PDB entry 6UTG | electron microscopy, 3.40 A resolution | chains 1 and D of the 35 polymer chains in the assembly

[Chain 1]
Protein: Proteasome subunit beta
Organism: Thermoplasma acidophilum
Notes: EC 3.4.25.1
UniProt: P28061 (PSB_THEAC); residues 1-203 here correspond to UniProt positions 9-211 (UniProt number = residue number + 8)
Chain sequence (203 residues; each row starts with the number of its first residue):
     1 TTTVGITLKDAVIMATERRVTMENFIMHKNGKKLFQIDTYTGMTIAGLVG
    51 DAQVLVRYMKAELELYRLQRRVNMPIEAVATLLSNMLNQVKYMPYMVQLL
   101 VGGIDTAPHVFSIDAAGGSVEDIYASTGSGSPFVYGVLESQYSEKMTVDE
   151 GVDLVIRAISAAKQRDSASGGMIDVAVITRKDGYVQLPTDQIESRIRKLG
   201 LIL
Curated features (UniProtKB/Swiss-Prot):
  - active site: T1 (Nucleophile)

[Chain D]
Protein: Proteasome subunit alpha
Organism: Thermoplasma acidophilum
Notes: EC 3.4.25.1
UniProt: P25156 (PSA_THEAC); numbering as in UniProt (aligned over 7-233)
Chain sequence (227 residues; each row starts with the number of its first residue):
     7 AYDRAITVFSPDGRLFQVEYAREAVKKGSTALGMKFANGVLLISDKKVRS
    57 RLIEQNSIEKIQLIDDYVAAVTSGLVADARVLVDFARISAQQEKVTYGSL
   107 VNIENLVKRVADQMQQYTQYGGVRPYGVSLIFAGIDQIGPRLFDCDPAGT
   157 INEYKATAIGSGKDAVVSFLEREYKENLPEKEAVTLGIKALKSSLEEGEE
   207 LKAPEIASITVGNKYRIYDQEEVKKFL
What the authors report for this chain:
  - mutagenesis - K66A: abolished binding to activators (citing earlier work)
  - mutagenesis - R28L: increased binding to PAN (citing earlier work)
  - mutagenesis - R28L: unchanged catalytic activity (citing earlier work)

[Chain 1 / chain D interface]
Residue-residue contacts (15):
  R57(1) - V101(D)
  A61(1) - Q97(D)
  A61(1) - V101(D)  hydrophobic
  E64(1) - D71(D)
  E64(1) - D72(D)
  E64(1) - Q97(D)
  E64(1) - K100(D)  salt bridge
  L65(1) - R93(D)
  L65(1) - Q97(D)
  R67(1) - D72(D)  salt bridge
  L68(1) - I70(D)
  L68(1) - D71(D)
  L68(1) - R93(D)  hydrogen bond (backbone-side chain)
  Q69(1) - R93(D)
  R71(1) - N62(D)  hydrogen bond (side chain-backbone)
Other interface residues (no listed pair), chain 1 (9 interface residues in all): Y58
Other interface residues (no listed pair), chain D (11 interface residues in all): L69, D90, I94

[Summary]
9 residues of chain 1 face 11 of chain D across their interface, with 2 hydrogen bonds and 2 salt bridges.
Polar contacts include E64(1)-K100(D), R67(1)-D72(D) and L68(1)-R93(D). The paper reports that K66A of chain D
abolishes binding to activators; R28L of chain D increases binding to PAN.
Here chain 1 is Proteasome subunit beta and chain D is Proteasome subunit alpha, both from Thermoplasma
acidophilum. Entry 6UTG (Allosteric coupling between alpha-rings of the 20S proteasome, 20S singly capped with
a PA26/V230F) was determined by electron microscopy together with 6UTF, 6UTH, 6UTI and 6UTJ from the same
study.
